5O5Y - chain A; structure by X-ray diffraction, 1.92 A resolution.

== Chain A ==
Name: ADP-dependent glucokinase
Source organism: Thermococcus litoralis (strain ATCC 51850 / DSM 5473 / JCM 8560 / NS-C)
Notes: EC 2.7.1.147
UniProt: Q7M537 (GLKA_THELN); the construct has insertions or renumbered stretches relative to UniProt, so the offset changes along the chain: 1-362 = UniProt 1-362; 366-398 = UniProt 430-462; 404-464 = UniProt 368-428
Chain sequence (464 residues; each row starts with the number of its first residue):
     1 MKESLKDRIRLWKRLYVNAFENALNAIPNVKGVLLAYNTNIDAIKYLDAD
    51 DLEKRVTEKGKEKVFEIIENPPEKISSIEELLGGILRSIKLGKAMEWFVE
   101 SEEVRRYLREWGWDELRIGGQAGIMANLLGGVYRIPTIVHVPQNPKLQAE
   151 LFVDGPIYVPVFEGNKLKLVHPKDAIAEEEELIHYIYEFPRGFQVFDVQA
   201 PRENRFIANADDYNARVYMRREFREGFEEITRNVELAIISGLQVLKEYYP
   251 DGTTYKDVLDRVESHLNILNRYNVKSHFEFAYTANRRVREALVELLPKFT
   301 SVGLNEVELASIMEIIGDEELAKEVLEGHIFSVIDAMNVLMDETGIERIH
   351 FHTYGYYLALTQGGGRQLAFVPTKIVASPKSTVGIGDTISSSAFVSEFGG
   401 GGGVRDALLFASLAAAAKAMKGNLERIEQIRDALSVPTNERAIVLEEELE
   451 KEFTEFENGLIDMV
Not modelled in the structure: 455-464
Construct notes: conflict Ala-49 (Lys in Q7M537), Lys-59 (Ile in Q7M537), Lys-256 (Arg in Q7M537); linker (363-365, 399-403)
Curated features (UniProtKB/Swiss-Prot):
  - binding site (D-glucose): Asp-42, Glu-96, Gly-120, Gln-121, His-184, Asp-211, Asp-387
  - binding site (Mg(2+)): Glu-279, Glu-308, Asp-387
  - binding site (ADP): Asn-305, His-352, Thr-353, Val-376, Gly-386
  - active site: Asp-387 (Proton acceptor)

== Overview ==
From UniProt: 7 D-glucose-binding residues, 3 Mg2+-binding residues, 5 ADP-binding residues and active-site
residue Asp-387.
Chain A is ADP-dependent glucokinase (Thermococcus litoralis (strain ATCC 51850 / DSM 5473 / JCM 8560 /
NS-C)); the structure, Crystal structure of Thermococcus litoralis ADP-dependent glucokinase (GK), was
determined by X-ray diffraction, deposited together with 5O5X and 5O5Z.
